6MLQ - chains A and B of the 3 polymer chains in the assembly; structure by electron microscopy, 4.20 A resolution (low resolution: residue-level contacts below are approximate; hydrogen-bond / salt-bridge calls are withheld).

Chain A:
Molecule: Tubulin alpha-1A chain
Source organism: Sus scrofa
UniProt: P02550 (TBA1A_PIG); residues 1-451 here = UniProt positions 1-451
Chain sequence (451 residues; numbered 1 to 451; the number before each row is that of its first residue):
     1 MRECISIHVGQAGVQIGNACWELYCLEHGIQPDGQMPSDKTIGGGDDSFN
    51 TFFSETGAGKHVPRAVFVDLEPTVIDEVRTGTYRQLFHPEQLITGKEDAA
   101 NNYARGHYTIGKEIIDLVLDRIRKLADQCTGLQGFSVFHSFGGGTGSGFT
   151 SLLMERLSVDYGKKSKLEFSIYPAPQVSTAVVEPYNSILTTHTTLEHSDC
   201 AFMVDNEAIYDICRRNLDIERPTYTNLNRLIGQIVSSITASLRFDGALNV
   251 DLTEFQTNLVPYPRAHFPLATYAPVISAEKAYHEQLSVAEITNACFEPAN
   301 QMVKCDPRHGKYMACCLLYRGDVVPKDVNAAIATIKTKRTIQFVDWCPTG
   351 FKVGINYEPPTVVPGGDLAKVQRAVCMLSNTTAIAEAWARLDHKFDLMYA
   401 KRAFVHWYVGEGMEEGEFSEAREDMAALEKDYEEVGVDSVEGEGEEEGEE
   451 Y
Not modelled in the structure: 1, 34-60, 440-451
Residues lining bound ligands: GTP (guanosine-5'-triphosphate): Gly10, Gln11, Ala12, Gln15, Asp69, Ala99, Asn101, Ser140, Gly142, Gly143, Gly144, Thr145, Gly146, Ile171, Thr179, Tyr224, Leu227, Asn228
Swiss-Prot annotation at these positions:
  - active site: Glu254
  - binding site (GTP): Gly10, Gln11, Ala12, Gln15, Glu71, Ala99, Ser140, Gly143, Gly144, Thr145, Gly146, Thr179, Glu183, Asn206, Tyr224, Asn228, Leu252
  - binding site (Mg(2+)): Glu71
  - site: Tyr451 (Involved in polymerization)
  - modified residue: Lys40 (N6-acetyllysine), Tyr282 (3'-nitrotyrosine), Ser439 (Phosphoserine), Glu443 (5-glutamyl polyglutamate), Glu445 (5-glutamyl polyglutamate), Tyr451 (3'-nitrotyrosine)

Chain B:
Molecule: Tubulin beta chain
Source organism: Sus scrofa
UniProt: P02554 (TBB_PIG); the author numbering skips numbers that UniProt does not, so the offset changes along the chain: 1-44 = UniProt 1-44; 47-360 = UniProt 45-358; 369-455 = UniProt 359-445
Chain sequence (445 residues; each row starts with the number of its first residue; note: 10 numbers in that range are skipped by the numbering (no residue carries them; nothing is unmodelled there)):
     1 MREIVHIQAGQCGNQIGAKFWEVISDEHGIDPTGSYHGDSDLQL
    47 ERINVYYNEAAGNKYVPRAILVDLEPGTMDSVRSGPFGQIFRPDNFVFGQ
    97 SGAGNNWAKGHYTEGAELVDSVLDVVRKESESCDCLQGFQLTHSLGGGTG
   147 SGMGTLLISKIREEYPDRIMNTFSVVPSPKVSDTVVEPYNATLSVHQLVE
   197 NTDETYCIDNEALYDICFRTLKLTTPTYGDLNHLVSATMSGVTTCLRFPG
   247 QLNADLRKLAVNMVPFPRLHFFMPGFAPLTSRGSQQYRALTVPELTQQMF
   297 DAKNMMAACDPRHGRYLTVAAVFRGRMSMKEVDEQMLNVQNKNSSYFVEW
   347 IPNNVKTAVCDIPP
   369 RGLKMSATFIGNSTAIQELFKRISEQFTAMFRRKAFLHWYTGEGMDEMEF
   419 TEAESNMNDLVSEYQQYQDATADEQGEFEEEGEEDEA
Not modelled in the structure: 1, 438-455
Residues lining bound ligands:
  - GDP (guanosine-5'-diphosphate): Gly10, Gln11, Cys12, Gly13, Gln15, Ser140, Gly142, Gly143, Thr145, Thr180, Asn206, Tyr224, Leu227, Asn228
  - GTP (guanosine-5'-triphosphate): Leu248, Asn249, Lys254
  - taxol (TA1): Glu22, Val23, Asp26, Leu217, Asp226, His229, Leu230, Ala233, Ser236, Phe272, Pro274, Thr276, Arg278, Arg320, Pro360, Arg369, Gly370, Leu371
Swiss-Prot annotation at these positions:
  - motif: Met1 to Ile4 (MREI motif)
  - binding site (GTP): Gln11, Glu71, Ser140, Gly144, Thr145, Gly146, Asn206, Asn228
  - binding site (Mg(2+)): Glu71
  - modified residue: Ser40 (Phosphoserine), Lys60 (N6-acetyllysine), Ser174 (Phosphoserine), Thr287 (Phosphothreonine), Thr292 (Phosphothreonine), Arg320 (Omega-N-methylarginine), Glu448 (5-glutamyl polyglutamate)
  - cross-link (Glycyl lysine isopeptide (Lys-Gly)): Lys60 (interchain with G-Cter in ubiquitin), Lys326 (interchain with G-Cter in ubiquitin)

Interface between chain A and chain B:
Pairs across the interface (62; chain A residue first):
  Gln11(A) - Gly246(B)
  Gln11(A) - Gln247(B)
  Gln11(A) - Leu248(B)
  Gln11(A) - Asn249(B)
  Gln15(A) - Gly246(B)
  Gln15(A) - Gln247(B)
  Leu70(A) - Arg2(B)
  Glu71(A) - Arg2(B)
  Glu71(A) - Asn249(B)
  Thr73(A) - Phe244(B)
  Glu77(A) - Pro245(B)
  Thr80(A) - Glu47(B)
  Glu97(A) - Arg2(B)
  Asp98(A) - Arg2(B)
  Asp98(A) - Gln133(B)
  Asp98(A) - Arg253(B)
  Ala99(A) - Arg2(B)
  Asn101(A) - Lys254(B)
  Arg105(A) - Arg253(B)
  Gln176(A) - Leu333(B)
  Gln176(A) - Gln336(B)
  Val177(A) - Asp329(B)
  Ser178(A) - Asn349(B)
  Thr179(A) - Asp329(B)
  Thr179(A) - Asn349(B)
  Thr179(A) - Val351(B)
  Thr179(A) - Lys352(B)
  Thr179(A) - Thr353(B)
  Ala180(A) - Asn349(B)
  Ala180(A) - Lys352(B)
  Val181(A) - Asn258(B)
  Val181(A) - Thr314(B)
  Val181(A) - Val351(B)
  Val181(A) - Lys352(B)
  Val182(A) - Asn258(B)
  Tyr210(A) - Met325(B)
  Tyr210(A) - Lys326(B)
  Arg221(A) - Arg322(B)
  Arg221(A) - Ser324(B)
  Pro222(A) - Ser324(B)
  Pro222(A) - Met325(B)
  Pro222(A) - Lys326(B)
  Thr223(A) - Met323(B)
  Thr223(A) - Ser324(B)
  Tyr224(A) - Met325(B)
  Lys394(A) - Pro348(B)
  Leu397(A) - Trp346(B)
  Met398(A) - Trp346(B)
  Met398(A) - Ile347(B)
  Met398(A) - Pro348(B)
  Lys401(A) - Trp346(B)
  Arg402(A) - Phe262(B)
  Ala403(A) - Pro261(B)
  Ala403(A) - Phe262(B)
  Phe404(A) - Asn258(B)
  Phe404(A) - Val260(B)
  Phe404(A) - Pro261(B)
  His406(A) - Pro261(B)
  His406(A) - Phe262(B)
  His406(A) - Pro263(B)
  Trp407(A) - Ala256(B)
  Trp407(A) - Val257(B)
Interface residues without a listed pair, chain A (37 interface residues in all): Val74, Lys96, Asn102, Asn206
Interface residues without a listed pair, chain B (38 interface residues in all): Arg48, Asp130, Asp251, Asp357

Summary:
37 residues of chain A and 38 residues of chain B are in contact. GTP is bound between chain A and chain B.
Bound to chain B: GDP and taxol.
Here chain A is Tubulin alpha-1A chain and chain B is Tubulin beta chain, both from Sus scrofa. Entry 6MLQ
(Cryo-EM structure of microtubule-bound Kif7 in the ADP state) was determined by electron microscopy (same
publication as 6MLR).
